Entry 4C5K (X-ray diffraction, 1.40 A resolution); this record covers chains B and D.

== Chain B (and D) ==
Protein: Phosphomethylpyrimidine kinase
Source organism: Staphylococcus aureus SUBSP. aureus MU50
Notes: EC 2.7.1.35; chain D of this document is another copy of the same molecule, construct and numbering; everything in this record applies to it too
UniProt: Q99W31 (Q99W31_STAAM); numbering as in UniProt (aligned over 2-276)
Chain sequence (276 residues; row label = number of the first residue in the row):
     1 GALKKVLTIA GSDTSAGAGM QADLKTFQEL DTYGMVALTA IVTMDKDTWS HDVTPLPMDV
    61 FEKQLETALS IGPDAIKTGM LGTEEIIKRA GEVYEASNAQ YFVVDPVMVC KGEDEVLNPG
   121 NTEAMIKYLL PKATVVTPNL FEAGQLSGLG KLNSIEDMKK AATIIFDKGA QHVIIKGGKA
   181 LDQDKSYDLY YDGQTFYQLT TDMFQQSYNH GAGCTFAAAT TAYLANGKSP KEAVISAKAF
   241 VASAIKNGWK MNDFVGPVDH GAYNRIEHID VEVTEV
Unresolved in the structure: 112-113 (chain D: fully traced)
Differences from the reference sequence: expression tag (1)
Residues lining bound ligands: ADP (adenosine-5'-diphosphate): Asn-139, Lys-176, Gly-178, Lys-179, Ser-186, Asp-188, Thr-201, Asp-202, Met-203, Phe-204, Gln-205, Gln-206, Asn-209, Ala-212, Gly-213, Phe-216, Lys-238, Val-241, Ile-245

== Chain B / chain D interface ==
Contacting residue pairs (74):
  Leu-3(B) with Asp-259(D); Arg-265(D)
  Ser-12(B) with Leu-38(D)
  Thr-14(B) with Gln-64(D); Thr-67(D)
  Ser-15(B) with Tyr-33(D), hydrogen bond (backbone-side chain); Ile-71(D)
  Ala-16(B) with Tyr-33(D), hydrogen bond (backbone-side chain); Gly-34(D)
  Gly-17(B) with Tyr-33(D), hydrogen bond (backbone-side chain)
  Met-20(B) with Met-20(D), hydrophobic
  Gln-21(B) with Val-36(D)
  Lys-25(B) with Gln-28(D); Tyr-33(D); Gly-34(D), hydrogen bond (side chain-backbone)
  Gln-28(B) with Lys-25(D); Glu-29(D), hydrogen bond; Gly-261(D)
  Glu-29(B) with Gln-28(D), hydrogen bond
  Asp-31(B) with Arg-265(D), salt bridge
  Tyr-33(B) with Ser-15(D), hydrogen bond (side chain-backbone); Ala-16(D), hydrogen bond (side chain-backbone); Gly-17(D), hydrogen bond (side chain-backbone); Lys-25(D); Trp-249(D), hydrophobic; Met-251(D); Pro-257(D)
  Gly-34(B) with Ala-16(D); Lys-25(D), hydrogen bond (backbone-side chain)
  Val-36(B) with Gln-21(D)
  Leu-38(B) with Ser-12(D)
  Ile-41(B) with Leu-56(D), hydrophobic; Val-60(D), hydrophobic; Gln-64(D)
  Thr-43(B) with Lys-63(D); Gln-64(D); Thr-67(D)
  Met-44(B) with Thr-67(D), hydrogen bond (backbone-side chain)
  Asp-45(B) with Glu-66(D)
  Lys-46(B) with Glu-66(D), hydrogen bond (backbone-side chain); Ser-70(D), hydrogen bond (backbone-side chain)
  Trp-49(B) with Thr-67(D); Ser-70(D); Ile-71(D), hydrophobic
  Asp-52(B) with Lys-63(D), salt bridge
  Thr-54(B) with Val-60(D)
  Leu-56(B) with Ile-41(D), hydrophobic; Leu-56(D), hydrophobic
  Val-60(B) with Ile-41(D), hydrophobic; Thr-54(D)
  Lys-63(B) with Thr-43(D); Asp-52(D), salt bridge
  Gln-64(B) with Thr-14(D); Ile-41(D); Thr-43(D)
  Glu-66(B) with Asp-45(D); Lys-46(D), hydrogen bond (side chain-backbone)
  Thr-67(B) with Thr-14(D); Thr-43(D); Met-44(D), hydrogen bond (side chain-backbone); Trp-49(D)
  Ser-70(B) with Lys-46(D); Trp-49(D)
  Ile-71(B) with Ser-15(D); Trp-49(D), hydrophobic; Met-251(D), hydrophobic
  Trp-249(B) with Leu-3(D); Tyr-33(D), hydrophobic
  Met-251(B) with Tyr-33(D), hydrophobic; Ile-71(D), hydrophobic
  Pro-257(B) with Tyr-33(D), hydrophobic
  Asp-259(B) with Leu-3(D)
  Gly-261(B) with Gln-28(D)
  Arg-265(B) with Asp-31(D), salt bridge
Other interface residues (no listed pair), chain B (43 interface residues in all): Lys-5, Leu-24, Met-35, Asn-252, His-260
Other interface residues (no listed pair), chain D (42 interface residues in all): Lys-5, Leu-24, Met-35, His-260

== Summary ==
43 residues of chain B and 42 residues of chain D are in contact, with 15 hydrogen bonds and 4 salt bridges.
Polar pairs include Asp-31(B)/Arg-265(D), Asp-52(B)/Lys-63(D) and Ser-15(B)/Tyr-33(D). Bound to chain B: ADP.
Chain B and chain D are both Phosphomethylpyrimidine kinase (Staphylococcus aureus SUBSP. aureus MU50); the
structure, Structure of the pyridoxal kinase from Staphylococcus aureus in complex with ADP, was determined by
X-ray diffraction (same publication as 4C5J, 4C5L, 4C5M and 4C5N).
